PDB entry 4WJK | X-ray diffraction, 1.85 A resolution | chains A and B

== Chain A ==
Protein: Integrin alpha-5
Organism: Homo sapiens
UniProtKB: P08648 (ITA5_HUMAN); residues 1-452 here correspond to UniProt positions 42-493 (UniProt number = residue number + 41)
Sequence (452 residues; numbered 1 to 452; the number before each row is that of its first residue):
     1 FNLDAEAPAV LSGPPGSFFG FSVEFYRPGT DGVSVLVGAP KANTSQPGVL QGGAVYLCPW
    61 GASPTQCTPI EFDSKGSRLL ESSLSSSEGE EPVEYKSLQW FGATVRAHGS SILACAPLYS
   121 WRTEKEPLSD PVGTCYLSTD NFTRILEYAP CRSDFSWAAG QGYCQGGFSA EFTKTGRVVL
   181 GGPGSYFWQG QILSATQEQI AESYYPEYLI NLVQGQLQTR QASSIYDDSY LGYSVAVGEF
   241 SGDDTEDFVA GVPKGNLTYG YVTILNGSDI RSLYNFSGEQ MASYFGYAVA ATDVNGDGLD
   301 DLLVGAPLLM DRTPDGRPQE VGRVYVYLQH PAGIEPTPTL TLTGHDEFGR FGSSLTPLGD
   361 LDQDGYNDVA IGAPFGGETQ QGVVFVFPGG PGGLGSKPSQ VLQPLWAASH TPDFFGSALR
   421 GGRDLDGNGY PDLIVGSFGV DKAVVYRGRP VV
Cystine bridges: C58-C67, C115-C135, C151-C164
Covalently attached groups: N-acetylglucosamine (NAG) linked to N43, N256, N266; glycan linked to N275
Differences from the reference sequence: engineered mutation V451 (Ile492 in P08648)
Bound ions: Ca2+ site 1: E239, S241, D243, T245, D247; Ca2+ site 2: D293, N295, D297, L299, D301; Ca2+ site 3: D360, D362, D364, Y366, D368; Ca2+ site 4: D424, D426, N428, Y430, D432

== Chain B ==
Protein: Integrin beta-1
Organism: Homo sapiens
UniProtKB: P05556 (ITB1_HUMAN); residues 1-445 here correspond to UniProt positions 21-465 (UniProt number = residue number + 20)
Sequence (445 residues; row label = number of the first residue in the row):
     1 QTDENRCLKA NAKSCGECIQ AGPNCGWCTN STFLQEGMPT SARCDDLEAL KKKGCPPDDI
    61 ENPRGSKDIK KNKNVTNRSK GTAEKLKPED ITQIQPQQLV LRLRSGEPQT FTLKFKRAED
   121 YPIDLYYLMD LSYSMKDDLE NVKSLGTDLM NEMRRITSDF RIGFGSFVEK TVMPYISTTP
   181 AKLRNPCTSE QNCTTPFSYK NVLSLTNKGE VFNELVGKQR ISGNLDSPEG GFDAIMQVAV
   241 CGSLIGWRNV TRLLVFSTDA GFHFAGDGKL GGIVLPNDGQ CHLENNMYTM SHYYDYPSIA
   301 HLVQKLSENN IQTIFAVTEE FQPVYKELKN LIPKSAVGTL SANSSNVIQL IIDAYNSLSS
   361 EVILENGKLS EGVTISYKSY CKNGVNGTGE NGRKCSNISI GDEVQFEISI TSNKCPKKDS
   421 DSFKIRPLGF TEEVEVILQY ICECE
Disordered / not traced: 1-4, 31-37, 53-54, 78-85
Cystine bridges: C7-C25, C15-C444, C18-C44, C28-C55, C187-C193, C241-C281, C381-C395, C415-C442
Covalently attached groups: N-acetylglucosamine (NAG) linked to N249, N343, N386, N397
Differences from the reference sequence: conflict T195 (Ser215 in P05556)
Bound ions: Mg2+: S132, E229; Ca2+ site 1: S134, D137, D138, A342; Ca2+ site 2: E169, N224, D226, P228, E229
What the authors report for this chain:
  - Ca2+ coordination: D137, A342
  - contacts within the chain: N62-R104 (hydrogen bond)
  - conformationally variable residues (side-chain flip): R154, R155

== Interface between chain A and chain B ==
Contacting residue pairs (74):
  W100(A) with G272(B)
  L118(A) with M173(B); L270(B); G271(B); G272(B)
  S120(A) with M173(B)
  L128(A) with T179(B)
  S129(A) with M173(B); S177(B); T178(B), hydrogen bond (side chain-backbone); T179(B)
  P131(A) with M173(B), hydrophobic
  W157(A) with L225(B), hydrophobic
  Y163(A) with P174(B); S177(B); L225(B)
  Q165(A) with P174(B); L270(B), hydrogen bond (side chain-backbone)
  F168(A) with K269(B); L270(B), hydrophobic
  W188(A) with P174(B); L225(B), hydrophobic; D226(B); L270(B)
  D228(A) with S227(B); P228(B)
  Y230(A) with H263(B); D267(B); L270(B)
  Y233(A) with G266(B), hydrogen bond (side chain-backbone); K269(B); L270(B), hydrophobic
  K254(A) with H263(B); F264(B); D267(B), salt bridge
  L257(A) with P323(B), hydrophobic; V324(B), hydrophobic
  T258(A) with F264(B)
  Y259(A) with E327(B), hydrogen bond
  M281(A) with I299(B), hydrophobic; V324(B); E327(B); L328(B), hydrogen bond (side chain-backbone)
  A282(A) with F264(B), hydrophobic; I299(B), hydrophobic
  Y284(A) with F264(B), hydrophobic; A265(B); G266(B), hydrogen bond (side chain-backbone); D267(B), hydrogen bond
  Y287(A) with K269(B)
  L308(A) with A265(B)
  M310(A) with A300(B), hydrophobic; L331(B), hydrophobic
  D315(A) with N366(B), hydrogen bond (backbone-side chain); G367(B); K368(B); L369(B), hydrogen bond (side chain-backbone); R393(B), hydrogen bond (backbone-side chain)
  G316(A) with R393(B)
  R317(A) with N366(B); G367(B); K368(B)
  P318(A) with V303(B), hydrophobic
  E320(A) with S298(B), hydrogen bond; A300(B)
  F348(A) with H301(B); Q304(B)
  R350(A) with A265(B); P276(B)
  F375(A) with P276(B), hydrophobic
  P412(A) with L275(B), hydrophobic
  F414(A) with V274(B); L275(B), hydrophobic
  F438(A) with V274(B), hydrophobic
Other interface residues (no listed pair), chain A (40 interface residues in all): F18, F21, P127, P183, E347
Other interface residues (no listed pair), chain B (40 interface residues in all): I176, F262, E365

== Overview ==
The chain A/chain B interface involves 40 residues from each chain; the contacts include 11 hydrogen bonds and
1 salt bridge. Among the polar pairs are K254(A)-D267(B), S129(A)-T178(B) and Q165(A)-L270(B).
N-acetylglucosamine is covalently linked to N43(A), N256(A) and N266(A). From the paper: Ca2+ coordination by
D137(B) and A342(B); conformational variability at R154(B) and R155(B).
Here chain A is Integrin alpha-5 and chain B is Integrin beta-1, both from Homo sapiens. Entry 4WJK (Metal Ion
and Ligand Binding of Integrin) was determined by X-ray diffraction, deposited together with 4WK4.
